PDB entry 6FO9 | X-ray diffraction, 2.70 A resolution | chains A and B

# Chain A
Molecule: Vitamin D3 receptor A
Source organism: Danio rerio
UniProt: Q9PTN2 (VDRA_DANRE); residue numbers follow UniProt; this construct covers 156-453
Sequence (300 residues; row label = number of the first residue in the row):
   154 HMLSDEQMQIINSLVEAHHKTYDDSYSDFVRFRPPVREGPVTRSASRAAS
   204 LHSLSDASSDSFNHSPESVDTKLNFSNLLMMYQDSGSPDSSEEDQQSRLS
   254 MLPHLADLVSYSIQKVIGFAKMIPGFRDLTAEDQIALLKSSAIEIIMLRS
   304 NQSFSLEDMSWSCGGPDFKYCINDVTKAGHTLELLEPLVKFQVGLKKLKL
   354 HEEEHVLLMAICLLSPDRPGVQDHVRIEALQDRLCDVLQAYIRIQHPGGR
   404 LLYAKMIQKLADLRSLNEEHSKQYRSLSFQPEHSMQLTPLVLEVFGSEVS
Disordered / not traced: 191-250, 453
Construct notes: expression tag (154-155)
Residues lining bound ligands: E0E ((1R,3S,5Z)-4-methylidene-5-[(E)-3-[3-(6-methyl-6-oxidanyl-heptyl)phenyl]hex-2-enylidene]cyclohexane-1,3-diol): Tyr175, Tyr179, Phe182, Leu255, Leu258, Leu261, Val262, Ser265, Ile296, Ile299, Met300, Arg302, Ser303, Ser306, Trp314, Cys316, Tyr323, Val328, His333, Leu341, His423, Tyr427, Leu430, Leu440, Val444, Phe448
UniProt features mapped onto this chain:
  - region: Lys274 to Lys292 (Interaction with coactivator LXXLL motif)
  - motif: Pro442 to Ser450 (9aaTAD)
  - binding site (calcitriol): Tyr175, Ser265, Arg302, Ser306, His333, His423
From the paper describing this entry:
  - binding site for E0E: Trp314, Phe448

# Chain B
Molecule: Nuclear receptor coactivator 1
Sequence (15 residues; numbered 687 to 701; the number before each row is that of its first residue):
   687 RHKILHRLLQEGSPS
Disordered / not traced: 687, 697-701

# Interface between chain A and chain B
Contacting residue pairs (23):
  Ile270(A) - Leu691(B)  hydrophobic
  Ile270(A) - Leu694(B)  hydrophobic
  Ile270(A) - Leu695(B)  hydrophobic
  Lys274(A) - Leu694(B)  hydrogen bond (side chain-backbone)
  Lys274(A) - Leu695(B)
  Phe279(A) - Leu695(B)  hydrophobic
  Arg280(A) - Leu695(B)  hydrogen bond (side chain-backbone)
  Arg280(A) - Gln696(B)
  Ala284(A) - His692(B)
  Gln287(A) - Leu695(B)
  Ile288(A) - His688(B)
  Ile288(A) - Leu691(B)  hydrophobic
  Leu291(A) - Leu695(B)  hydrophobic
  Lys292(A) - His688(B)  hydrogen bond
  Lys292(A) - Leu691(B)
  Leu443(A) - Ile690(B)  hydrophobic
  Glu446(A) - His688(B)
  Glu446(A) - Lys689(B)  hydrogen bond (side chain-backbone)
  Glu446(A) - Ile690(B)  hydrogen bond (side chain-backbone)
  Glu446(A) - Leu691(B)  hydrogen bond (side chain-backbone)
  Val447(A) - Leu691(B)  hydrophobic
  Glu451(A) - His688(B)  hydrogen bond (backbone-side chain)
  Val452(A) - His688(B)
Other interface residues (no listed pair), chain A (15 interface residues in all): Gln267

# Overview
15 residues of chain A and 8 residues of chain B are in contact, with 7 hydrogen bonds. Polar pairs include
Lys274(A)-Leu694(B), Arg280(A)-Leu695(B) and Lys292(A)-His688(B). Bound to chain A: compound E0E. UniProt
lists 6 calcitriol-binding residues on chain A. From the paper: a binding site for E0E at Trp314(A) and
Phe448(A).
Chain A is Vitamin D3 receptor A (Danio rerio) and chain B is Nuclear receptor coactivator 1; the structure,
Vitamin D nuclear receptor complex 2, was determined by X-ray diffraction (same publication as 6FO7, 6FO8,
6FOB and 6FOD).
